6JLY - chains A and B of the 12 polymer chains in the assembly; structure by X-ray diffraction, 3.50 A resolution.

== Chain A (and B) ==
Molecule: Translation initiation factor eIF-2B subunit alpha
Organism: Schizosaccharomyces pombe (strain 972 / ATCC 24843)
Notes: chain B of this document is another copy of the same molecule, construct and numbering; everything in this record applies to it too
UniProtKB: Q9USP0 (EI2BA_SCHPO); residue numbers follow UniProt; this construct covers 1-341
Sequence (341 residues; numbered 1 to 341; the number before each row is that of its first residue):
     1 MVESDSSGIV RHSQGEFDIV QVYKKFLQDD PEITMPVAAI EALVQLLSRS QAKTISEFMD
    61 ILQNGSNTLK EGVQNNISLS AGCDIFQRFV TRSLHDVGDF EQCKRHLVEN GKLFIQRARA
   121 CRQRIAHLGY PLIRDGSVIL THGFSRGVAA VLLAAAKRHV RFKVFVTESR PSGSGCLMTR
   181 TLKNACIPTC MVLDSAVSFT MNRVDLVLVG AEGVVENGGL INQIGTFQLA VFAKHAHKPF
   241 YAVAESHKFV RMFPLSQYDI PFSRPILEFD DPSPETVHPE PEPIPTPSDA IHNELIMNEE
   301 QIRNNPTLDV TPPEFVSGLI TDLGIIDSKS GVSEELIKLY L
Disordered / not traced: 1-14, 279-289 (chain B: 1-14, 278-288)

== Interface between chain A and chain B ==
Contacting residue pairs - 120 pairs, chain A then chain B:
  Gln74(A) - Ala290(B)
  Lys163(A) - Phe269(B)
  Val164(A) - Phe269(B)
  Phe165(A) - Phe269(B)  hydrophobic
  Glu168(A) - Arg170(B)  salt bridge
  Glu168(A) - Met297(B)
  Arg170(A) - Glu168(B)  salt bridge
  Arg170(A) - Arg170(B)
  Arg170(A) - Leu193(B)
  Arg170(A) - Ser195(B)
  Arg170(A) - Ile296(B)
  Pro171(A) - Leu193(B)
  Pro171(A) - Ile291(B)  hydrophobic
  Pro171(A) - His292(B)
  Ser172(A) - His292(B)
  Gly173(A) - Leu295(B)
  Cys176(A) - Leu295(B)  hydrophobic
  Cys176(A) - Ile296(B)  hydrogen bond (side chain-backbone)
  Cys176(A) - Met297(B)
  Lys183(A) - Asp270(B)
  Cys186(A) - Pro272(B)
  Ile187(A) - Pro272(B)
  Pro188(A) - Phe269(B)  hydrophobic
  Pro188(A) - Asp270(B)
  Pro188(A) - Pro272(B)
  Thr189(A) - Phe269(B)
  Thr189(A) - Asp270(B)  hydrogen bond (backbone-side chain)
  Cys190(A) - Leu267(B)  hydrophobic
  Cys190(A) - Glu268(B)  hydrogen bond (side chain-backbone)
  Cys190(A) - Asn304(B)  hydrogen bond
  Met191(A) - Met297(B)  hydrophobic
  Met191(A) - Gln301(B)  hydrogen bond
  Met191(A) - Asn305(B)
  Val192(A) - Asn305(B)
  Leu193(A) - Arg170(B)
  Leu193(A) - Pro171(B)
  Leu193(A) - Met297(B)  hydrophobic
  Leu193(A) - Asn305(B)  hydrogen bond (backbone-side chain)
  Asp194(A) - Ser195(B)
  Ser195(A) - Arg170(B)
  Ser195(A) - Asp194(B)
  Ser195(A) - Ile224(B)
  Ser195(A) - Gly225(B)
  Ser195(A) - Gln228(B)  hydrogen bond (backbone-side chain)
  Ala196(A) - Ile224(B)  hydrophobic
  Ala196(A) - Gln228(B)
  Val197(A) - Gln228(B)
  Ser198(A) - Phe227(B)
  Ser198(A) - Gln228(B)  hydrogen bond
  Ser198(A) - Tyr258(B)
  Phe199(A) - Gln257(B)
  Phe199(A) - Tyr258(B)
  Phe199(A) - Ile260(B)  hydrophobic
  Phe199(A) - Leu308(B)
  Asn202(A) - Tyr258(B)
  Arg203(A) - Ile266(B)
  Arg203(A) - Leu267(B)
  Ile224(A) - Ser195(B)  hydrogen bond (backbone-side chain)
  Ile224(A) - Ala196(B)  hydrophobic
  Gly225(A) - Ser195(B)  hydrogen bond (backbone-side chain)
  Phe227(A) - Ser198(B)
  Phe227(A) - His235(B)
  Gln228(A) - Asp194(B)
  Gln228(A) - Ser195(B)
  Gln228(A) - Val197(B)
  Gln228(A) - Ser198(B)  hydrogen bond
  Gln228(A) - Phe232(B)
  Val231(A) - Val231(B)  hydrophobic
  Val231(A) - Phe232(B)  hydrophobic
  Phe232(A) - Gln228(B)
  Phe232(A) - Val231(B)  hydrophobic
  Phe232(A) - Phe232(B)  hydrophobic
  His235(A) - Phe227(B)
  His235(A) - Gln257(B)
  Gln257(A) - His235(B)
  Tyr258(A) - Ser198(B)
  Tyr258(A) - Phe199(B)
  Tyr258(A) - Asn202(B)
  Leu267(A) - Cys190(B)  hydrophobic
  Leu267(A) - Arg203(B)
  Glu268(A) - Cys190(B)  hydrogen bond (backbone-side chain)
  Phe269(A) - Lys163(B)
  Phe269(A) - Val164(B)
  Phe269(A) - Phe165(B)  hydrophobic
  Phe269(A) - Pro188(B)
  Phe269(A) - Thr189(B)
  Phe269(A) - Cys190(B)  hydrophobic
  Asp270(A) - Lys183(B)  salt bridge
  Asp270(A) - Pro188(B)
  Asp270(A) - Thr189(B)
  Pro272(A) - Cys186(B)
  Pro272(A) - Ile187(B)
  Pro272(A) - Pro188(B)
  Ile291(A) - Glu299(B)
  Ile291(A) - Arg303(B)
  His292(A) - Pro171(B)
  His292(A) - Ser172(B)  hydrogen bond (side chain-backbone)
  Asn293(A) - Ile302(B)
  Leu295(A) - Ser172(B)
  Leu295(A) - Gly173(B)
  Leu295(A) - Cys176(B)  hydrogen bond (backbone-side chain)
  Ile296(A) - Glu168(B)
  Ile296(A) - Cys176(B)
  Met297(A) - Glu168(B)
  Met297(A) - Cys176(B)
  Met297(A) - Met191(B)  hydrophobic
  Met297(A) - Val192(B)
  Met297(A) - Leu193(B)  hydrophobic
  Glu299(A) - Asp289(B)
  Glu299(A) - Ile291(B)
  Glu299(A) - Asn293(B)  hydrogen bond
  Gln301(A) - Met191(B)
  Ile302(A) - Ile291(B)  hydrophobic
  Arg303(A) - Asp289(B)  salt bridge
  Arg303(A) - Ile291(B)
  Asn304(A) - Cys190(B)  hydrogen bond
  Asn305(A) - Met191(B)  hydrogen bond (side chain-backbone)
  Asn305(A) - Val192(B)
  Asn305(A) - Leu193(B)  hydrogen bond (side chain-backbone)
  Leu308(A) - Phe199(B)
Also at the interface, not in a pair above, chain A (62 interface residues in all): His142, Thr200, Met201, Ile260, Ile266, Ala290, Pro306, Asp309
Also at the interface, not in a pair above, chain B (61 interface residues in all): Met201, Pro306, Asp309, Phe315

== Overview ==
62 residues of chain A and 61 residues of chain B are in contact; the contacts include 18 hydrogen bonds and 4
salt bridges. Polar contacts include Glu168(A)-Arg170(B), Asp270(A)-Lys183(B) and Arg303(A)-Asp289(B).
Both chains are Translation initiation factor eIF-2B subunit alpha (Schizosaccharomyces pombe (strain 972 /
ATCC 24843)). Entry 6JLY (eIF2a - eIF2B complex) was determined by X-ray diffraction (same publication as
6K71, 6K72 and 6JLZ).
